PDB entry 9CG9 | electron microscopy, 2.94 A resolution | chains D and I of the 11 polymer chains in the assembly

# Chain D
Molecule: Histone H2B
Source organism: Xenopus laevis
UniProtKB: P02281 (H2B11_XENLA); residues 4-125 here correspond to UniProt positions 5-126 (UniProt number = residue number + 1)
Chain sequence (122 residues; each row starts with the number of its first residue):
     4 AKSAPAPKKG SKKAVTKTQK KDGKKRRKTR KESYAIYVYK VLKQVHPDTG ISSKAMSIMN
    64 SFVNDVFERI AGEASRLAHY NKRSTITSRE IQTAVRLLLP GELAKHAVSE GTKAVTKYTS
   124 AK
Disordered / not traced: 4-30
Sequence notes: engineered mutation Thr32 (Ser33 in P02281)
Curated features (UniProtKB/Swiss-Prot):
  - modified residue: Lys5 (N6-acetyllysine), Lys12 (N6-acetyllysine), Ser14 (Phosphoserine), Lys15 (N6-acetyllysine), Lys20 (N6-acetyllysine)
  - glycosylation: Ser112 (O-linked (GlcNAc) serine)
  - cross-link: Lys120 (Glycyl lysine isopeptide (Lys-Gly) (interchain with G-Cter in ubiquitin))

# Chain I
Molecule: Widom 601 DNA reverse strand
Sequence (154 nucleotides; each row starts with the number of its first residue):
     4 TACATGCACA GGATGTATAT ATCTGACACG TGCCTGGAGA CTAGGGAGTA ATCCCCTTGG
    64 CGGTTAAAAC GCGGGGGACA GCGCGTACGT GCGTTTAAGC GGTGCTAGAG CTGTCTACGA
   124 CCAATTGAGC GGCCTCGGCA CCGGGATTCT CCAG

# How chain D and chain I interact
Pairs across the interface - 11 pairs, chain D then chain I:
  Lys31(D) - DG134(I)  sugar contact
  Thr32(D) - DG134(I)  phosphate contact
  Arg33(D) - DC133(I)  phosphate contact
  Arg33(D) - DG134(I)  phosphate contact
  Lys34(D) - DC133(I)  phosphate contact
  Lys34(D) - DG134(I)  hydrogen bond to the phosphate
  Glu35(D) - DC133(I)  phosphate contact
  Ser36(D) - DC133(I)  phosphate contact
  Ile39(D) - DG132(I)  phosphate contact
  Ile39(D) - DC133(I)  phosphate contact
  Tyr40(D) - DG132(I)  hydrogen bond to the phosphate
Other interface residues (no listed pair), chain D (9 interface residues in all): Thr88
Other interface residues (no listed pair), chain I (5 interface residues in all): DG122, DG135

# In short
The interface between chain D and chain I involves 9 residues on one side and 5 on the other, with 2 hydrogen
bonds. Polar pairs include Lys34(D)-DG134(I) and Tyr40(D)-DG132(I).
Here chain D is Histone H2B (Xenopus laevis) and chain I is Widom 601 DNA reverse strand. Entry 9CG9 (Cryo-EM
structure of an HMGB1 box bound to nucleosome at SHL-2) was determined by electron microscopy.
